6YQD - chains AAA and BBB; structure by X-ray diffraction, 1.41 A resolution.

[Chain AAA (and BBB)]
Name: Histidine triad nucleotide-binding protein 2, mitochondrial
Source organism: Homo sapiens
Notes: EC 3.-.-.-; chain BBB of this document is another copy of the same molecule, construct and numbering; everything in this record applies to it too
UniProt: Q9BX68 (HINT2_HUMAN); numbering as in UniProt (aligned over 1-163)
Sequence (163 residues; each row starts with the number of its first residue):
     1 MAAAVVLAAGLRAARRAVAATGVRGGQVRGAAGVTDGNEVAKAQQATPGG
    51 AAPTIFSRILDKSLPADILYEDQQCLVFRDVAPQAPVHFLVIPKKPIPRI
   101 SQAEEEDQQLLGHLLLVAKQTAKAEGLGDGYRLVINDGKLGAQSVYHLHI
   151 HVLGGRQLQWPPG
Disordered / not traced: 1-60 (chain BBB: 1-51)
Curated features (UniProtKB/Swiss-Prot):
  - motif: His147 to His151 (Histidine triad motif)
  - active site: His149 (Tele-AMP-histidine intermediate)
  - binding site (AMP): Ser63, Asp80, Asn136, Ala142 to Val145, His149 to His151
  - modified residue (N6-acetyllysine): Lys119, Lys139
  - mutagenesis: His149 (H149A: Loss of adenosine phosphoramidase activity)

[Interface between chain AAA and chain BBB]
Contacting residue pairs (96; chain AAA residue first):
  Gln84(AAA) with Trp160(BBB); Pro161(BBB)
  Arg99(AAA) with Gly128(BBB)
  Ile100(AAA) with Lys119(BBB); Tyr131(BBB)
  Ser101(AAA) with Tyr131(BBB)
  Ala103(AAA) with Lys119(BBB), hydrogen bond (backbone-side chain)
  Glu104(AAA) with Leu116(BBB); Lys119(BBB), salt bridge
  Gln108(AAA) with Gln109(BBB), hydrogen bond (side chain-backbone); Gly112(BBB); His113(BBB); Leu116(BBB)
  Gln109(AAA) with Gln108(BBB), hydrogen bond (backbone-side chain); Gln109(BBB)
  Leu111(AAA) with Leu115(BBB), hydrophobic; Leu116(BBB), hydrophobic
  Gly112(AAA) with Gln108(BBB); Gly112(BBB)
  His113(AAA) with Gln108(BBB)
  Leu115(AAA) with Leu111(BBB), hydrophobic; Leu115(BBB), hydrophobic
  Leu116(AAA) with Glu104(BBB); Gln108(BBB); Leu111(BBB), hydrophobic
  Lys119(AAA) with Ile100(BBB); Ala103(BBB), hydrogen bond (side chain-backbone); Glu104(BBB), salt bridge
  Lys123(AAA) with Ser101(BBB), hydrogen bond (side chain-backbone)
  Asp129(AAA) with Lys139(BBB); Leu140(BBB), hydrogen bond (backbone-backbone)
  Gly130(AAA) with Asp137(BBB); Leu140(BBB); Gly141(BBB)
  Tyr131(AAA) with Ile100(BBB); Ser101(BBB); Asn136(BBB); Asp137(BBB), hydrogen bond (backbone-backbone); Gly141(BBB)
  Arg132(AAA) with Val134(BBB); Ile135(BBB); Asn136(BBB), hydrogen bond; Gly141(BBB), hydrogen bond (side chain-backbone); Ala142(BBB); Pro162(BBB), hydrogen bond (side chain-backbone); Gly163(BBB)
  Leu133(AAA) with Leu133(BBB); Val134(BBB); Ile135(BBB), hydrogen bond (backbone-backbone)
  Val134(AAA) with Arg132(BBB); Leu133(BBB); Pro162(BBB), hydrophobic
  Ile135(AAA) with Arg132(BBB); Leu133(BBB), hydrogen bond (backbone-backbone)
  Asn136(AAA) with Tyr131(BBB); Arg132(BBB), hydrogen bond; Trp160(BBB)
  Asp137(AAA) with Gly130(BBB); Tyr131(BBB), hydrogen bond (backbone-backbone)
  Lys139(AAA) with Asp129(BBB), hydrogen bond (backbone-backbone); Gln157(BBB), hydrogen bond (backbone-side chain)
  Leu140(AAA) with Asp129(BBB), hydrogen bond (backbone-backbone); Gly130(BBB); Arg156(BBB); Gln157(BBB), hydrogen bond (backbone-side chain); Leu158(BBB), hydrogen bond (backbone-backbone)
  Gly141(AAA) with Tyr131(BBB); Arg132(BBB), hydrogen bond (backbone-side chain)
  Ala142(AAA) with Arg132(BBB); Leu158(BBB)
  His151(AAA) with Trp160(BBB)
  Arg156(AAA) with Leu140(BBB); Gly163(BBB), hydrogen bond (side chain-backbone)
  Gln157(AAA) with Lys139(BBB), hydrogen bond (side chain-backbone); Leu140(BBB), hydrogen bond (side chain-backbone); Ala142(BBB)
  Leu158(AAA) with Leu140(BBB), hydrogen bond (backbone-backbone); Ala142(BBB); Gly163(BBB)
  Gln159(AAA) with Gly163(BBB), hydrogen bond (backbone-backbone)
  Trp160(AAA) with Gln84(BBB); Asn136(BBB); His151(BBB)
  Pro161(AAA) with Gln84(BBB); Gly163(BBB)
  Pro162(AAA) with Arg132(BBB), hydrogen bond (backbone-side chain); Val134(BBB), hydrophobic; Pro162(BBB); Gly163(BBB)
  Gly163(AAA) with Arg132(BBB); Arg156(BBB), hydrogen bond (backbone-side chain); Leu158(BBB); Gln159(BBB), hydrogen bond (backbone-backbone); Pro161(BBB); Pro162(BBB); Gly163(BBB)
Interface residues without a listed pair, chain AAA (42 interface residues in all): His88, Glu105, Gly128, Gly138, Leu153
Interface residues without a listed pair, chain BBB (42 interface residues in all): His88, Arg99, Glu105, Lys123, Gly138, Leu153

[In short]
Chain AAA and chain BBB each contribute 42 residues to their interface, with 28 hydrogen bonds and 2 salt
bridges. Among the polar pairs are Glu104(AAA)-Lys119(BBB), Ala103(AAA)-Lys119(BBB) and
Gln108(AAA)-Gln109(BBB). UniProt lists active-site residue His149(AAA), 10 AMP-binding residues and one
mutagenesis site on chain AAA.
Both chains are Histidine triad nucleotide-binding protein 2, mitochondrial (Homo sapiens). Entry 6YQD (Human
histidine triad nucleotide-binding protein 2 (hHINT2) refined to 1.41 A in P212121 space group) was determined
by X-ray diffraction, deposited together with 6YVP, 6YI0, 6YPR, 6YPX and 6YQM.
